Entry 9ASA (electron microscopy, 3.12 A resolution); this record covers chains B and E of the 5 polymer chains in the assembly.

# Chain B
Protein: G subunit q (Gi2-mini-Gq chimeric)
Source organism: Homo sapiens
Sequence (246 residues; each row starts with the number of its first residue):
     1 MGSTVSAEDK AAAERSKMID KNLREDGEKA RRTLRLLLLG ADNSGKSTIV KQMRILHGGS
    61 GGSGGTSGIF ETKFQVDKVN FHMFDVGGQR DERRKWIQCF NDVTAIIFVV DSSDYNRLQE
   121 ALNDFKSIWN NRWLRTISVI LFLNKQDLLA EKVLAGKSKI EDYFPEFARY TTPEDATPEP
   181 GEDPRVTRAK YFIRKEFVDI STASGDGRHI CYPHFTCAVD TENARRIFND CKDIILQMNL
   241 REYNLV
Unresolved in the structure: 1-3, 55-67

# Chain E
Protein: single chain Fab (svFv16)
Source organism: Homo sapiens
Notes: antibody fragment or engineered binder
Sequence (267 residues; row label = number of the first residue in the row; note: 5 numbers in that range are skipped by the numbering (no residue carries them; nothing is unmodelled there); a row labelled like 119A-119Q holds insertion residues (119A, then the next letters in order)):
     1 DVQLVESGGG LVQPGGSRKL SCSASGFAFS SFGMHWVRQA PEKGLEWVAY ISSGSGTIYY
    61 ADTVKGRFTI SRDDPKNTLF LQMTSLRSED TAMYYCVRSI YYYGSSPFDF WGQGTTLTV
119A-119Q SSGGGGSGGGGSGGGGS
   125 DIVMTQATSS VPVTPGESVS ISCRSSKSLL HSNGNTYLYW FLQRPGQSPQ LLIYRMSNLA
   185 SGVPDRFSGS GSGTAFTLTI SRLEAEDVGV YYCMQHLEYP LTFGAGTKLE LKAAALEVLF
   245 QGPHHHHHHH H
Unresolved in the structure: 1, 36, 119A-119Q, 236-255
Disulfide bonds: Cys22-Cys96, Cys147-Cys217

# Interface between chain B and chain E
Residue-residue contacts (19; chain B residue first):
  Thr4(B) with His155(E)
  Val5(B) with His155(E)
  Ser6(B) with His155(E); Asn157(E); Tyr161(E), hydrogen bond
  Ala7(B) with Leu221(E); Tyr223(E), hydrophobic
  Glu8(B) with Tyr101(E); Tyr161(E); Tyr163(E), hydrogen bond; Arg179(E), salt bridge; His220(E), salt bridge
  Ala11(B) with Tyr101(E), hydrophobic
  Ala12(B) with Tyr101(E)
  Glu14(B) with Ser52(E), hydrogen bond; Thr57(E), hydrogen bond
  Arg15(B) with Ile100(E); Tyr101(E); Tyr102(E)
Interface residues without a listed pair, chain B (11 interface residues in all): Lys10, Met18
Interface residues without a listed pair, chain E (19 interface residues in all): Ser31, Tyr50, Ser53, Gly54, Tyr59, Pro107

# In short
11 residues of chain B face 19 of chain E across their interface, with 4 hydrogen bonds and 2 salt bridges.
Polar pairs include Glu8(B)-Arg179(E), Glu8(B)-His220(E) and Ser6(B)-Tyr161(E).
Here chain B is G subunit q (Gi2-mini-Gq chimeric) and chain E is single chain Fab (svFv16), both from Homo
sapiens. Entry 9ASA (Global reconstruction of 5-HT2AR bound to RS130-180 in complex with a mini-Gq protein and
scFv16 obtained ...) was determined by electron microscopy together with 9ARY, 9AS0, 9AS2, 9AS4, 9AS6 and 9AS8
from the same study.
